8EXX - chains A and T of the 4 polymer chains in the assembly; structure by electron microscopy, 3.30 A resolution.

== Chain A ==
Name: DNA polymerase
Organism: Human alphaherpesvirus 1 strain KOS
Notes: EC 2.7.7.7
Reference sequence: H9E937 (H9E937_HHV1); residues 43-1235 here = UniProt positions 43-1235
Sequence (1199 residues; row label = number of the first residue in the row):
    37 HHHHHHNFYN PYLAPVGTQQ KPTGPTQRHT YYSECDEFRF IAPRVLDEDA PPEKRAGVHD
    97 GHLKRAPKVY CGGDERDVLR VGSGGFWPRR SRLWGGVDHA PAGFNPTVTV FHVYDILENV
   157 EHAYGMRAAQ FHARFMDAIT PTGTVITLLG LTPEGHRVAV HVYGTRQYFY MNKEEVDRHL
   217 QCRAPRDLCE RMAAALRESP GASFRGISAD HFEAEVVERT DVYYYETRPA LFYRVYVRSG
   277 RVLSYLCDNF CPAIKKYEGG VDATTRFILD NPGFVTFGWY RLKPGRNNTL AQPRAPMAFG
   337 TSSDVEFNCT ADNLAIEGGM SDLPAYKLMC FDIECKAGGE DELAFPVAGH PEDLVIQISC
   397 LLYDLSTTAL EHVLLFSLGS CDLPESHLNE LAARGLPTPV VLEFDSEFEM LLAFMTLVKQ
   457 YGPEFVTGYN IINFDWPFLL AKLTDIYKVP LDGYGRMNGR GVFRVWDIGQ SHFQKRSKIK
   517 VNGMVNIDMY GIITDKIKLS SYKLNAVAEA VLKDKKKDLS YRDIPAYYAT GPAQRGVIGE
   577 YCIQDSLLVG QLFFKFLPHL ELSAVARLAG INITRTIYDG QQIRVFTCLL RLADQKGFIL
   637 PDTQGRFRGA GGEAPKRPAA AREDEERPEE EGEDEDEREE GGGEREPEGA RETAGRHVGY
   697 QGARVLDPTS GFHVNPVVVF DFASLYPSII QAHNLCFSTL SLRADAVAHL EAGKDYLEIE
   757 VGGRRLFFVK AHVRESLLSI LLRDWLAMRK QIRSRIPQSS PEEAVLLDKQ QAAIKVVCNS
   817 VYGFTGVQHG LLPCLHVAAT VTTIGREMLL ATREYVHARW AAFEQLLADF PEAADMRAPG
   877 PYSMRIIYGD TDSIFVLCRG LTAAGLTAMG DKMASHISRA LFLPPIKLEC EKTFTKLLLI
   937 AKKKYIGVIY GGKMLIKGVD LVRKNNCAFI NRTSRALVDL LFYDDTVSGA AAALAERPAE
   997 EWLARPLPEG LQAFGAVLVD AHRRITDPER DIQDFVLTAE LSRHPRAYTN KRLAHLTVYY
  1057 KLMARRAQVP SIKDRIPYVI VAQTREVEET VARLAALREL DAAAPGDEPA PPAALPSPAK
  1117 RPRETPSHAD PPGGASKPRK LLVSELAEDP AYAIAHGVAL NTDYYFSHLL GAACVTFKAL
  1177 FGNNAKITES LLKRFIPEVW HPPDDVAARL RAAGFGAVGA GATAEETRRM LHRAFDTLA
Not modelled in the structure: 37-59, 218-222, 651-690, 1092-1134
Construct notes: expression tag (37-42)
Metal / ion sites: Mg2+ site 1 near Asp471 (its only coordinating residue here); Mg2+ site 2: Asp717, Phe718, Asp888 (together with phosphonoformic acid) (shared with 1 residue of chain P)
Ligand contacts: phosphonoformic acid (PPF): Asp717, Phe718, Ala719, Ser720, Arg785, Arg789, Lys811, Asp888, Glu925, Glu927
Reported in the primary citation:
  - binding site for phosphonoformic acid: Arg785, Arg789, Lys811
  - binding site for Primer DNA: Lys811
  - mutagenesis - N815S: unchanged binding to phosphonoformic acid (proposed by the authors, not directly observed)

== Chain T ==
Molecule: Template DNA
Sequence (50 nucleotides; each row starts with the number of its first residue; numbers below 1 keep their minus sign (DC-18 is residue -18)):
   -18 CACACACACA CACACACAGA TCCCCGGGTA CCGAGCTCGA ATTCGTAATC
Not modelled in the structure: -18 to -4, 27-31

== Chain A / chain T interface ==
Contacting residue pairs (56):
  His508(A) with DA-3(T), hydrogen bond to the base; DC-2(T), sugar contact
  Phe509(A) with DC-2(T), base contact
  Gln510(A) with DC-2(T), phosphate contact; DA-1(T), phosphate contact
  Lys511(A) with DA-1(T), phosphate contact; DG0(T), salt bridge to the phosphate
  Lys514(A) with DC-2(T), salt bridge to the phosphate; DA-1(T), salt bridge to the phosphate
  Gly616(A) with DG0(T), phosphate contact
  Gln617(A) with DG0(T), hydrogen bond to the phosphate
  Gln618(A) with DG0(T), hydrogen bond to the phosphate
  Arg642(A) with DC-2(T), base contact; DA-1(T), hydrogen bond to the base
  Val694(A) with DT2(T), phosphate contact; DC3(T), phosphate contact
  Gly695(A) with DT2(T), hydrogen bond to the phosphate
  Tyr696(A) with DA1(T), phosphate contact; DT2(T), phosphate contact
  Gln697(A) with DT2(T), phosphate contact; DC3(T), phosphate contact
  Gly698(A) with DT2(T), hydrogen bond to the phosphate; DC3(T), hydrogen bond to the phosphate
  Ala699(A) with DC3(T), sugar contact
  Val701(A) with DC4(T), phosphate contact
  Val812(A) with DG0(T), base contact
  Asn815(A) with DG0(T), hydrogen bond to the base
  Ser816(A) with DG0(T), base contact
  Tyr818(A) with DG0(T), base contact
  Gly819(A) with DG0(T), base contact
  Gly822(A) with DA1(T), sugar contact
  Val823(A) with DG0(T), phosphate contact; DA1(T), phosphate contact
  Gln824(A) with DA1(T), phosphate contact; DT2(T), phosphate contact
  His825(A) with DA-1(T), base contact
  Gly826(A) with DA-1(T), base contact
  Leu827(A) with DA-1(T), base contact
  Ala937(A) with DC5(T), phosphate contact; DC6(T), phosphate contact
  Lys938(A) with DC4(T), salt bridge to the phosphate; DC5(T), phosphate contact
  Lys939(A) with DC3(T), base contact
  Lys940(A) with DC5(T), phosphate contact; DC6(T), phosphate contact
  Arg1048(A) with DG9(T), sugar contact; DT10(T), salt bridge to the phosphate
  Leu1138(A) with DG9(T), phosphate contact; DT10(T), phosphate contact
  Val1139(A) with DG9(T), hydrogen bond to the phosphate
  Ser1140(A) with DG9(T), hydrogen bond to the phosphate
  Tyr1160(A) with DG8(T), phosphate contact
  His1164(A) with DG8(T), phosphate contact
  Val1171(A) with DC6(T), phosphate contact; DG7(T), phosphate contact
  Lys1174(A) with DC6(T), salt bridge to the phosphate
Also at the interface, not in a pair above, chain A (49 interface residues in all): Trp502, Arg512, Tyr614, Asp615, Arg692, His693, Phe820, Arg959, Asn1046, Gly1167

== In short ==
The interface between chain A and chain T involves 49 residues on one side and 14 on the other; the contacts
include 10 hydrogen bonds and 6 salt bridges. Polar pairs include His508(A)-DA-3(T), Arg642(A)-DA-1(T) and
Asn815(A)-DG0(T). The paper reports a binding site for phosphonoformic acid at Arg785(A), Arg789(A) and
Lys811(A); N815S of chain A leaves binding to phosphonoformic acid unchanged.
Here chain A is DNA polymerase (Human alphaherpesvirus 1 strain KOS) and chain T is Template DNA. Entry 8EXX
(Herpes simplex virus 1 polymerase holoenzyme bound to DNA and foscarnet (pre-translocation state)) was
determined by electron microscopy together with 8V1Q, 8V1R, 8V1S and 8V1T from the same study.
